Entry 6MQQ (X-ray diffraction, 2.05 A resolution); this record covers chains A and B.

[Chain A (and B)]
Name: Tyrosine phenol-lyase
Organism: Citrobacter freundii
Notes: EC 4.1.99.2; chain B of this document is another copy of the same molecule, construct and numbering; everything in this record applies to it too
UniProtKB: P31013 (TPL_CITFR); numbering as in UniProt (aligned over 2-456)
Sequence (455 residues; each row starts with the number of its first residue):
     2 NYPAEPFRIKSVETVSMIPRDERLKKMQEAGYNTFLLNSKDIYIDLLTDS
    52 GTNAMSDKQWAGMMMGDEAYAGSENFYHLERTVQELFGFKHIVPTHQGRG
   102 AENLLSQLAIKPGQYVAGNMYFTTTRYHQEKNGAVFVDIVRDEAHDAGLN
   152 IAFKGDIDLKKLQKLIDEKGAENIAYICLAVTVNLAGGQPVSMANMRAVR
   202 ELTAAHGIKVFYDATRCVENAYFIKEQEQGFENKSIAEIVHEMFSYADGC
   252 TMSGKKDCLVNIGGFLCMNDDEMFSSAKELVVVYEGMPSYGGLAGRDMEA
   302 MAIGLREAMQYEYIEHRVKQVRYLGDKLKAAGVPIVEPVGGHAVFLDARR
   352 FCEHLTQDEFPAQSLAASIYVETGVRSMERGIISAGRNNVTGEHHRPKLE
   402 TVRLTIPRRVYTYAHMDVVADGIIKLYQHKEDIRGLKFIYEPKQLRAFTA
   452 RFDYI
Sequence notes: conflict Ala205 (Glu in P31013); engineered mutation Ala448 (Phe in P31013)
Bound ions: K+ site 1: Gly52, Asn262 (shared with Glu69(B) of chain B); K+ site 2: Glu69 (shared with Gly52(B), Asn262(B) of chain B)
Ligand contacts:
  - 0JO (2-{[(E)-{3-hydroxy-2-methyl-5-[(phosphonooxy)methyl]pyridin-4-yl}methylidene]amino}prop-2-enoic acid): Thr49, Ser51, Gln98, Gly99, Arg100, Glu103, Phe123, Thr125, Thr126, Asn185, Asp214, Thr216, Arg217, Ser254, Lys256, Lys257, Met379, Arg404
  - pyridin-4-ol (CQG): Arg100, Phe123, Thr124, Thr125, Met379, Arg381, Phe449
  - 3,6,9,12,15,18-hexaoxaicosane-1,20-diol (P33): Asn2, Tyr3, Ala5, Tyr324, Tyr414, Ala415, Asp418, Val419, Asp422
UniProt features mapped onto this chain:
  - modified residue: Lys257 (N6-(pyridoxal phosphate)lysine)

[How chain A and chain B interact]
Pairs across the interface - 100 pairs, chain A then chain B:
  Phe36(A) with Ala72(B)
  Leu38(A) with Ala72(B); Gly73(B)
  Asn39(A) with Gly73(B); Tyr78(B), hydrogen bond
  Ser40(A) with Asp68(B), hydrogen bond; Ala70(B); Gly73(B), hydrogen bond (backbone-backbone); Ser74(B)
  Lys41(A) with Glu75(B)
  Asp46(A) with Ala70(B)
  Thr49(A) with Tyr71(B)
  Ser51(A) with Tyr71(B)
  Gly52(A) with Glu69(B)
  Thr53(A) with Glu69(B)
  Met56(A) with Arg297(B)
  Trp61(A) with Met64(B); Met65(B), hydrophobic
  Met64(A) with Trp61(B); Arg297(B)
  Met65(A) with Trp61(B), hydrophobic; Met65(B), hydrophobic
  Asp68(A) with Ser40(B), hydrogen bond
  Glu69(A) with Gly52(B); Thr53(B); Asn262(B)
  Ala70(A) with Ser40(B); Asp46(B)
  Tyr71(A) with Thr49(B); Ser51(B); Arg100(B), hydrogen bond
  Ala72(A) with Phe36(B); Leu48(B), hydrophobic; Arg377(B), hydrogen bond (backbone-side chain)
  Gly73(A) with Leu38(B); Asn39(B); Ser40(B), hydrogen bond (backbone-backbone)
  Glu75(A) with Lys41(B)
  Tyr78(A) with Asn39(B), hydrogen bond
  His97(A) with His97(B); Tyr285(B), hydrogen bond (side chain-backbone); Glu286(B), salt bridge; Gly293(B)
  Gln98(A) with Glu286(B), hydrogen bond (side chain-backbone); Tyr291(B), hydrogen bond; Gly293(B)
  Arg100(A) with Tyr71(B), hydrogen bond; Val283(B), hydrogen bond (side chain-backbone); Val284(B); Tyr285(B); Glu286(B); Gly287(B); Tyr291(B)
  Gln108(A) with Lys132(B), hydrogen bond
  Thr125(A) with Val283(B)
  Tyr128(A) with Val284(B), hydrophobic
  His129(A) with Val284(B), hydrogen bond (side chain-backbone); Tyr285(B)
  Lys132(A) with Tyr285(B)
  Lys256(A) with Tyr291(B), hydrogen bond
  Asn262(A) with Glu69(B); Arg297(B), hydrogen bond
  Ile263(A) with Gly293(B)
  Glu273(A) with Lys444(B), salt bridge
  Glu280(A) with Gln445(B); Leu446(B)
  Val283(A) with Arg100(B), hydrogen bond (backbone-side chain); Thr125(B); Leu446(B), hydrophobic
  Val284(A) with Arg100(B); Tyr128(B), hydrophobic; His129(B), hydrogen bond (backbone-side chain)
  Tyr285(A) with His97(B); Arg100(B); Lys132(B), hydrogen bond
  Glu286(A) with His97(B), salt bridge; Gln98(B)
  Gly287(A) with Arg100(B)
  Met288(A) with Phe449(B), hydrophobic
  Tyr291(A) with Gln98(B), hydrogen bond; Arg100(B); Lys256(B), hydrogen bond
  Gly293(A) with His97(B); Gln98(B); Ile263(B)
  Arg297(A) with Met56(B); Met64(B); Asn262(B), hydrogen bond; Asp298(B), salt bridge
  Asp298(A) with Arg297(B), salt bridge; Asp298(B)
  Arg377(A) with Ala72(B), hydrogen bond (side chain-backbone)
  Tyr441(A) with Ser276(B), hydrogen bond
  Pro443(A) with Glu280(B)
  Lys444(A) with Glu280(B)
  Gln445(A) with Glu280(B)
  Leu446(A) with Glu280(B); Val283(B), hydrophobic; Val284(B), hydrophobic
  Phe449(A) with Met288(B), hydrophobic
Interface residues without a listed pair, chain A (59 interface residues in all): Glu14, Leu48, Gly67, Ser74, Asn104, Leu294, Ala295
Interface residues without a listed pair, chain B (58 interface residues in all): Glu14, Gly67, Gly101, Asn104, Leu281, Leu294, Ala295

[In short]
The interface between chain A and chain B involves 59 residues on one side and 58 on the other; the contacts
include 25 hydrogen bonds and 5 salt bridges. Among the polar pairs are His97(A)-Glu286(B),
Glu273(A)-Lys444(B) and Arg297(A)-Asp298(B).
Both chains are Tyrosine phenol-lyase (Citrobacter freundii). Entry 6MQQ (Citrobacter freundii F448A mutant
tyrosine phenol-lyase complexed with 4-hydroxypyridine and aminoacrylate from S-ethyl-L-cysteine) was
determined by X-ray diffraction, deposited together with 6NV8, 6MO3, 6MPD, 6MLS and 6MME.
